7C2V - chains A and C of the 4 polymer chains in the assembly; structure by X-ray diffraction, 2.44 A resolution.

Chain A (and C):
Molecule: Interleukin-1 receptor-associated kinase 4
From: Homo sapiens
Notes: EC 2.7.11.1; chain C of this document is another copy of the same molecule, construct and numbering; everything in this record applies to it too
Reference sequence: Q9NWZ3 (IRAK4_HUMAN); residue numbers follow UniProt; this construct covers 162-460
Amino-acid sequence (300 residues; numbered 161 to 460; the number before each row is that of its first residue):
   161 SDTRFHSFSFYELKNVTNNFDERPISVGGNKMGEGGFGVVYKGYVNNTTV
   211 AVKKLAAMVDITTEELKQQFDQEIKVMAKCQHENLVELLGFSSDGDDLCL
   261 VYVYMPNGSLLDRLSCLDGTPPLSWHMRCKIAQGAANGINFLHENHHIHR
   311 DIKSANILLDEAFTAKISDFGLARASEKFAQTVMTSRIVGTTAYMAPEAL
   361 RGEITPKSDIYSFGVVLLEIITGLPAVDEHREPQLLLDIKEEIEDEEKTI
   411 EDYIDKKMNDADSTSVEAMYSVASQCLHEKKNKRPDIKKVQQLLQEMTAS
Not modelled in the structure: 161-162, 217-220, 338-341, 460 (chain C: 161-163, 185-188, 216-220, 337-341)
Sequence notes: expression tag (161)
Modified positions: Thr342 (phosphothreonine; TPO); Thr345 (phosphothreonine; TPO); Ser346 (phosphoserine; SEP)
UniProt features mapped onto this chain:
  - active site: Asp311 (Proton acceptor)
  - binding site (ATP): Met192 to Val200, Lys213, Lys313 to Asn316, Asp329
  - modified residue: Thr342 (Phosphothreonine), Thr345 (Phosphothreonine), Ser346 (Phosphoserine)
  - natural variant: Gly298 (G298D: In IMD67)
  - mutagenesis: Lys213 (K213A: Loss of kinase activity)
Ligand contacts: CA-4948 (FJ0; 2-(2-methylpyridin-4-yl)-N-[2-morpholin-4-yl-5-[(3R)-3-oxidanylpyrrolidin-1-yl]-[1,3]oxazolo[4,5-b]pyridin-6-yl]-1,3-oxazole-4-carboxamide): Met192, Gly193, Gly195, Gly196, Val200, Ala211, Lys213, Glu233, Val246, Tyr262, Val263, Tyr264, Met265, Pro266, Gly268, Ser269, Arg273, Thr280, Ala315, Leu318, Ser328, Asp329
From the paper describing this entry:
  - binding site for CA-4948: Glu194, Asp329
  - catalytic residues: Lys213 (citing earlier work)

How chain A and chain C interact:
Contacting residue pairs (16; chain A residue first):
  Tyr204(A) with Gln452(C), hydrogen bond
  Asn207(A) with Lys448(C); Gln452(C), hydrogen bond
  Asn267(A) with Glu243(C), hydrogen bond
  Pro281(A) with Ala322(C), hydrophobic
  His286(A) with Glu247(C), salt bridge; Leu249(C)
  Glu321(A) with His242(C); Glu243(C), hydrogen bond (backbone-backbone); Phe301(C)
  Ala322(A) with Gln241(C)
  Phe323(A) with Glu243(C)
  Asn419(A) with Asn207(C)
  Asp420(A) with Asn207(C); Thr208(C)
  Asp422(A) with Asn207(C)
Also at the interface, not in a pair above, chain A (13 interface residues in all): Lys290, Ala421
Also at the interface, not in a pair above, chain C (12 interface residues in all): Asn206

In short:
Chain A and chain C form an interface of 13 and 12 residues respectively; the contacts include 4 hydrogen
bonds and 1 salt bridge. Polar contacts include His286(A)-Glu247(C), Tyr204(A)-Gln452(C) and
Asn207(A)-Gln452(C). Chain A binds CA-4948. The paper reports the catalytic residue Lys213(A); a binding site
for CA-4948 at Glu194(A) and Asp329(A).
Chain A and chain C are both Interleukin-1 receptor-associated kinase 4 (Homo sapiens); the structure, Crystal
Structure of IRAK4 kinase in complex with the inhibitor CA-4948, was determined by X-ray diffraction together
with 7C2W from the same study.
